PDB entry 6ZZ0 | X-ray diffraction, 3.10 A resolution | chains B and D of the 4 polymer chains in the assembly

# Chain B (and D)
Protein: Borneol Dehydrogenase (salvia rosmarinus) apo structure
Source organism: Salvia rosmarinus
Notes: chain D of this document is another copy of the same molecule, construct and numbering; everything in this record applies to it too
Chain sequence (290 residues; row label = number of the first residue in the row; numbers below 1 keep their minus sign (Met-20 is residue -20)):
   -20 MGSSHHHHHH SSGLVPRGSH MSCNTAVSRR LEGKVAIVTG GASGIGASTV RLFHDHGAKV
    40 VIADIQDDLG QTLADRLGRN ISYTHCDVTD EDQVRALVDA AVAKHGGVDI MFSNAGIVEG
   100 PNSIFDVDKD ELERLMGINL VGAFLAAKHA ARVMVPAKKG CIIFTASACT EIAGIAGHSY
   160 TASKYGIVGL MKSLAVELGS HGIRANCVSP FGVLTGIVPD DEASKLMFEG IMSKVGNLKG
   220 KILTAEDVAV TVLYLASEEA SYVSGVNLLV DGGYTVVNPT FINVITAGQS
Disordered / not traced: -20 to 8, 194-205, 267-269 (chain D: -20 to 7, 195-204, 266-269)
What the authors report for this chain:
  - catalytic residues: Ser146, Tyr159, Lys163 (by similarity / conservation)
  - mutagenesis - S146A, Y159A: abolished catalytic activity
  - specificity-determining residues: Val97, Gly99, Gly191
  - mutagenesis - G191F: decreased catalytic activity on exo-1 a

# Chain B / chain D interface
Residue-residue contacts (39; chain B residue first):
  Ile151(B) - Thr254(D)
  Ile151(B) - Val255(D)
  Ile151(B) - Val256(D)
  Ile151(B) - Asn257(D)
  Ala152(B) - Val255(D)  hydrogen bond (backbone-backbone)
  Ala152(B) - Val256(D)
  Ala152(B) - Asn257(D)
  Gly153(B) - Phe260(D)
  Gly153(B) - Ile261(D)
  Ile154(B) - Phe260(D)  hydrophobic
  Ile210(B) - Val263(D)  hydrophobic
  Val214(B) - Thr259(D)
  Val214(B) - Val263(D)  hydrophobic
  Tyr253(B) - Asn257(D)  hydrogen bond (side chain-backbone)
  Tyr253(B) - Thr259(D)
  Tyr253(B) - Phe260(D)  hydrogen bond (side chain-backbone)
  Val255(B) - Ile151(D)
  Val255(B) - Ala152(D)  hydrogen bond (backbone-backbone)
  Val256(B) - Ile151(D)
  Val256(B) - Ala152(D)
  Val256(B) - Asn257(D)  hydrogen bond (backbone-side chain)
  Asn257(B) - Ile151(D)
  Asn257(B) - Ala152(D)
  Asn257(B) - Tyr253(D)  hydrogen bond (side chain-backbone)
  Asn257(B) - Val256(D)  hydrogen bond (side chain-backbone)
  Asn257(B) - Pro258(D)
  Pro258(B) - Asn257(D)
  Pro258(B) - Thr259(D)
  Thr259(B) - Val214(D)
  Thr259(B) - Tyr253(D)
  Thr259(B) - Pro258(D)
  Phe260(B) - Pro100(D)  hydrophobic
  Phe260(B) - Gly153(D)
  Phe260(B) - Ile154(D)  hydrophobic
  Phe260(B) - Val192(D)  hydrophobic
  Phe260(B) - Tyr253(D)  hydrogen bond (backbone-side chain)
  Val263(B) - Ile210(D)  hydrophobic
  Val263(B) - Lys213(D)
  Val263(B) - Val214(D)  hydrophobic
Interface residues without a listed pair, chain B (21 interface residues in all): Pro100, Phe190, Met211, Lys213, Thr254, Ile261, Ile264
Interface residues without a listed pair, chain D (20 interface residues in all): Ile264

# Overview
Chain B and chain D form an interface of 21 and 20 residues respectively, with 8 hydrogen bonds. Polar
contacts include Tyr253(B)-Asn257(D), Tyr253(B)-Phe260(D) and Val256(B)-Asn257(D). From the paper: catalytic
residues Ser146(B), Tyr159(B) and Lys163(B); S146A and Y159A of chain B abolish catalytic activity.
Chain B and chain D are both Borneol Dehydrogenase (salvia rosmarinus) apo structure (Salvia rosmarinus); the
structure, Structure of the borneol dehydrogenase of Salvia rosmarinus (apo), was determined by X-ray
diffraction (same publication as 6ZYZ and 6ZZT).
